Entry 8U9Z (electron microscopy, 3.80 A resolution); this record covers chains C and G of the 7 polymer chains in the assembly.

Chain C:
Name: Cell division control protein 48
Organism: Saccharomyces cerevisiae
Notes: EC 3.6.4.6
Reference sequence: P25694 (CDC48_YEAST); numbering as in UniProt (aligned over 1-835)
Chain sequence (835 residues; numbered 1 to 835; the number before each row is that of its first residue):
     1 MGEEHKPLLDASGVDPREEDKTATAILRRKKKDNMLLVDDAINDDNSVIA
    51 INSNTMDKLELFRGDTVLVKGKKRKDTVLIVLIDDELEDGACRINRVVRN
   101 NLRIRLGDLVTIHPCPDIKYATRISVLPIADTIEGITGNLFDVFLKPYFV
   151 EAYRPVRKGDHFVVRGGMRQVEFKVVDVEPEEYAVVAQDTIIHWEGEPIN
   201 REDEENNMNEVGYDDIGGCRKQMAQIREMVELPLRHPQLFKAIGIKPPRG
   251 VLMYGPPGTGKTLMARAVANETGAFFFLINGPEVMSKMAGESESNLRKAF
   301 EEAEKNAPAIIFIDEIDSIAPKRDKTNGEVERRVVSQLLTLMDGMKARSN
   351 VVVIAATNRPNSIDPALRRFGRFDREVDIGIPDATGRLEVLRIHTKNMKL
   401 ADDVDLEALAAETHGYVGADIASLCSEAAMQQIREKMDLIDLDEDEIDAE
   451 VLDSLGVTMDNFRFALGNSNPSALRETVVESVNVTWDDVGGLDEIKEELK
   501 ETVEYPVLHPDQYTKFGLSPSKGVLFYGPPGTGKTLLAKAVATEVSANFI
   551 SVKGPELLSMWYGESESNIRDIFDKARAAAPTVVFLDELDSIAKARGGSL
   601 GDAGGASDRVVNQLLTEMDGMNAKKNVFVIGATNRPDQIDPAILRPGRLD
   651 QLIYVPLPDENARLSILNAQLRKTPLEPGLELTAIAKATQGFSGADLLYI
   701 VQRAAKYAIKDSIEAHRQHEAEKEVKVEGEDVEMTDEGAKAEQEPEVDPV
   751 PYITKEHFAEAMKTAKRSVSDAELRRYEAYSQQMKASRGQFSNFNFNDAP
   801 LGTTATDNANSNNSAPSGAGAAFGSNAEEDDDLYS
Unresolved in the structure: 1-199, 723-747, 797-835
UniProt features mapped onto this chain:
  - binding site (ATP): Pro-257 to Leu-263, Asn-358, His-394, Gly-531 to Leu-536
  - modified residue: Ser-472 (Phosphoserine), Ser-519 (Phosphoserine), Thr-735 (Phosphothreonine), Ser-770 (Phosphoserine)
  - cross-link (Glycyl lysine isopeptide (Lys-Gly)): Lys-305 (interchain with G-Cter in ubiquitin), Lys-322 (interchain with G-Cter in ubiquitin), Lys-346 (interchain with G-Cter in ubiquitin), Lys-522 (interchain with G-Cter in ubiquitin), Lys-539 (interchain with G-Cter in ubiquitin), Lys-594 (interchain with G-Cter in ubiquitin), Lys-673 (interchain with G-Cter in ubiquitin)
  - mutagenesis: Lys-261 (K261A: Moderate reduction in growth rate; K261T: Probable loss of ATP binding. Complete loss of catalytic activity), Glu-315 (E315A: Moderate reduction in growth rate; E315D: Severe loss of catalytic activity without affecting cooperativity between the 2 ATP-binding regions. Slight reduction in growth rate ...), Asn-358 (N358A: Slight reduction in growth rate. Restores cell growth; when associated with Q-315), Arg-369 (R369A: No effect on growth rate. Restores cell growth; when associated with Q-315), Pro-471 (P471A/S: Restores cell growth; when associated with Q-315), Arg-475 (R475H: Restores cell growth; when associated with Q-315), Lys-534 (K534A/T: Severe loss of catalytic activity. Lethal), Glu-588 (E588D: Moderate reduction in growth rate; E588Q: Lethal), Arg-645 (R645A: Lethal)
Bound ions: Mg2+ site 1: Thr-262 (together with 08T); Mg2+ site 2: Thr-535 (together with 08T)
Small-molecule neighbours:
  - 08T ([[[(2R,3S,4R,5R)-5-(6-aminopurin-9-yl)-3,4-bis(oxidanyl)oxolan-2-yl]methoxy-oxidanyl-phosphoryl]oxy-oxidanyl-phosphoryl]oxy-tris(fluoranyl)beryllium), molecule 1: Asp-215, Ile-216, Gly-217, Gly-218, Pro-256, Pro-257, Gly-258, Thr-259, Gly-260, Lys-261, Thr-262, Leu-263, Arg-266, Asn-358, Val-390, His-394, Val-417, Gly-418, Ala-419, Ala-422
  - 08T, molecule 2: Asp-343, Arg-369, Arg-372
  - 08T, molecule 3: Asp-488, Val-489, Gly-490, Leu-492, Pro-529, Pro-530, Gly-531, Thr-532, Gly-533, Lys-534, Thr-535, Leu-536, Glu-588, Asn-634, Ile-666, Gly-694, Ala-695, Leu-698
  - 08T, molecule 4: Asp-619, Arg-645, Arg-648
What the authors report for this chain:
  - catalytic residues: Glu-315, Arg-369, Arg-372, Glu-588, Arg-645, Arg-648 (citing earlier work)

Chain G:
Name: Substrate
Organism: Saccharomyces cerevisiae
Chain sequence (22 residues; each row starts with the number of its first residue):
     1 AAAAAAAAAAAAAVAVAVAVAA

Chain C / chain G interface:
Pairs across the interface - 12 pairs, chain C then chain G:
  Met-288(C) with Ala-4(G)
  Ala-289(C) with Ala-6(G), hydrophobic
  Asn-327(C) with Ala-11(G)
  Met-560(C) with Val-18(G)
  Trp-561(C) with Val-16(G); Ala-17(G), hydrophobic; Val-18(G)
  Tyr-562(C) with Val-16(G); Val-18(G), hydrophobic
  Ala-603(C) with Val-18(G); Ala-19(G); Val-20(G), hydrophobic
Interface residues without a listed pair, chain C (9 interface residues in all): Gly-328, Glu-329
Interface residues without a listed pair, chain G (11 interface residues in all): Ala-3, Ala-5, Ala-8

Summary:
9 residues of chain C and 11 residues of chain G are in contact. Ligands of chain C: 4 copies of compound 08T.
From UniProt: 15 ATP-binding residues and 9 mutagenesis sites on chain C. The paper reports catalytic residues
Glu-315(C), Arg-369(C) and Arg-372(C) among others.
Chain C is Cell division control protein 48 and chain G is Substrate, both from Saccharomyces cerevisiae; the
structure, Cdc48-Shp1 unfolding native substrate, Class 7, was determined by electron microscopy (same
publication as 8U7T, 8U8I, 8U9C, 8U9P, 8U9Q, 8UA0 and 3 further entries).
